PDB entry 6UU5 | X-ray diffraction, 5.40 A resolution (low resolution: residue-level contacts below are approximate; hydrogen-bond / salt-bridge calls are withheld) | chains DDD and 222 of the 9 polymer chains in the assembly

[Chain DDD]
Molecule: DNA-directed RNA polymerase subunit beta'
Organism: Escherichia coli
Notes: EC 2.7.7.6
UniProt: P0A8T7 (RPOC_ECOLI); residue numbers follow UniProt; this construct covers 1-1407
Sequence (1407 residues; numbered 1 to 1407; the number before each row is that of its first residue):
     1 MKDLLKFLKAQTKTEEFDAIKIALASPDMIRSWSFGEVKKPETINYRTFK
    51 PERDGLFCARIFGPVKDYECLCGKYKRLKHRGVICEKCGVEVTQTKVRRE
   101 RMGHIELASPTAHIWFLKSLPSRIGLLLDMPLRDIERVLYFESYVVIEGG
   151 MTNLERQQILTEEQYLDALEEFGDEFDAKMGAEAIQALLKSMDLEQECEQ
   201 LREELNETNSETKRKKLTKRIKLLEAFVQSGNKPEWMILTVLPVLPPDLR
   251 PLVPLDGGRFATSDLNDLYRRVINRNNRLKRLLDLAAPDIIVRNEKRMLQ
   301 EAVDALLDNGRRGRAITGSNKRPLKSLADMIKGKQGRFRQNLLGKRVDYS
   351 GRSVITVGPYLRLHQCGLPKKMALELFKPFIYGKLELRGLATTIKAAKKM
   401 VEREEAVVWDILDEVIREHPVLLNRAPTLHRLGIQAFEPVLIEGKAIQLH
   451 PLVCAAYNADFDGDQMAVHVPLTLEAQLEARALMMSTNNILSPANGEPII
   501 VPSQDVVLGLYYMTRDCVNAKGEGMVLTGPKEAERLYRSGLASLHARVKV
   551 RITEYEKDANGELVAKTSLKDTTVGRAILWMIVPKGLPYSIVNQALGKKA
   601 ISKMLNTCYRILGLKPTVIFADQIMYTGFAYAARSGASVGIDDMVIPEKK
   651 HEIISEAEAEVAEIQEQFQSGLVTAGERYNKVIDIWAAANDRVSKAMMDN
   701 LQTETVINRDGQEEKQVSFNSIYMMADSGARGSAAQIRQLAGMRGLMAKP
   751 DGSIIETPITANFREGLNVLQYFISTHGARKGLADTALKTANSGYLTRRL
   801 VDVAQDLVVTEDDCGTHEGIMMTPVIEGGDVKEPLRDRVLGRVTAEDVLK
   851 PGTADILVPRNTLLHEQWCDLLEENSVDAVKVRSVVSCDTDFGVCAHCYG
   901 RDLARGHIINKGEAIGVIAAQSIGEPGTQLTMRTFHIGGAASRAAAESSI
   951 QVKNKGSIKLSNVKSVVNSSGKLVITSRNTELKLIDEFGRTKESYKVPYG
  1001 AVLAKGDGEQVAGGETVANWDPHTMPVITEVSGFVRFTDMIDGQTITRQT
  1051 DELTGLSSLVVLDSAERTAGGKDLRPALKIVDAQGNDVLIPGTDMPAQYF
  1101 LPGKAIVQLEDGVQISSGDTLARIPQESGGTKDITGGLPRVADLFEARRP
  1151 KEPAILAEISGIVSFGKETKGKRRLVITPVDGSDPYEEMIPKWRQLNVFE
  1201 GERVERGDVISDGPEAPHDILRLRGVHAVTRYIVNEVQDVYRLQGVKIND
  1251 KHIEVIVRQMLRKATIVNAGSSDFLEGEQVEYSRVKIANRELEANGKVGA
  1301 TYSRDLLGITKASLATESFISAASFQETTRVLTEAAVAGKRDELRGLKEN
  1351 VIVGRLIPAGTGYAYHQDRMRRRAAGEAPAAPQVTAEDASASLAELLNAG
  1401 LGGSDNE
Unresolved in the structure: 1-14, 1377-1407
Bound ions: Zn2+ site 1: Cys-72, Cys-85, Cys-88; Mg2+ site 1: Asp-460 (together with diphosphate); Mg2+ site 2: Asp-460, Asp-462, Asp-464 (shared with 2 residues of chain 333); Zn2+ site 2: Cys-814, Cys-898
Residues lining bound ligands: diphosphate: Asn-458, Asp-460, Arg-731, Arg-933, His-936, Ile-937
Curated features (UniProtKB/Swiss-Prot):
  - binding site (Zn(2+)): Cys-70, Cys-72, Cys-85, Cys-88, Cys-814, Cys-888, Cys-895, Cys-898
  - binding site (Mg(2+)): Asp-460, Asp-462, Asp-464
  - modified residue: Lys-983 (N6-acetyllysine)
  - mutagenesis: Gln-504 (Q504P: Resistant to antibiotics salinamide A and B), Asn-690 (N690D: Resistant to antibiotics salinamide A and B), Met-697 (M697V: Resistant to antibiotics salinamide A and B), Ala-735 (A735T: Resistant to antibiotics salinamide A and B), Arg-738 (R738C/H/P/S: Resistant to antibiotics salinamide A and B), Ala-748 (A748E: Resistant to antibiotics salinamide A and B), Pro-758 (P758S/T: Resistant to antibiotics salinamide A and B), Phe-763 (F763C: Resistant to antibiotics salinamide A and B), Ser-775 (S775A: Resistant to antibiotics salinamide A and B), Ala-779 (A779T/V: Resistant to antibiotics salinamide A and B), Arg-780 (R780C: Resistant to antibiotics salinamide A and B), Gly-782 (G782A/C: Resistant to antibiotics salinamide A and B), 1 further mutagenesis entry in UniProt

[Chain 222]
Molecule: Synthetic DNA 50-MER (promoter template strand)
Sequence (50 nucleotides; row label = number of the first residue in the row):
     3 TCCGCGTCAGACTCGTAGGATTATAGCATACGTGAGGTGGGATGTCAAGG
Unresolved in the structure: 20-21, 40-52

[Interface between chain DDD and chain 222]
Residue-residue contacts - 24 pairs, chain DDD then chain 222:
  Leu-120(DDD) with DC7(222)
  Arg-311(DDD) with DG8(222)
  Asn-320(DDD) with DA22(222)
  Lys-332(DDD) with DG8(222); DT9(222)
  Lys-334(DDD) with DA11(222); DG12(222)
  Arg-339(DDD) with DC10(222)
  Arg-346(DDD) with DC14(222)
  Arg-352(DDD) with DC14(222)
  Ala-426(DDD) with DA13(222)
  Ala-787(DDD) with DA11(222)
  Thr-790(DDD) with DA11(222)
  Ala-791(DDD) with DC10(222); DA11(222)
  Gly-794(DDD) with DA11(222)
  Tyr-795(DDD) with DT9(222); DC10(222); DA11(222)
  Arg-798(DDD) with DC10(222)
  Gln-1326(DDD) with DT9(222)
  Glu-1327(DDD) with DT9(222)
  Arg-1330(DDD) with DC7(222); DG8(222)
Other interface residues (no listed pair), chain DDD (24 interface residues in all): Arg-259, Ser-319, Pro-427, Gln-465, Thr-1328, Thr-1329

[Summary]
24 residues of chain DDD face 9 of chain 222 across their interface. Ligands of chain DDD: diphosphate.
Cys-72(DDD), Cys-85(DDD) and Cys-88(DDD) form the Zn2+ site 1. UniProt lists 8 Zn2+-binding residues, 3
Mg2+-binding residues and 13 mutagenesis sites on chain DDD.
Here chain DDD is DNA-directed RNA polymerase subunit beta' (Escherichia coli) and chain 222 is Synthetic DNA
50-MER (promoter template strand). Entry 6UU5 (E. coli sigma-S transcription initiation complex with a 6-nt
RNA ("Old" crystal soaked with GTP, UTP ...) was determined by X-ray diffraction, deposited together with
6UTV, 6UTW, 6UTX, 6UTY, 6UTZ, 6UU0 and 11 further entries.
